6R17 - chains A and B of the 4 polymer chains in the assembly; structure by X-ray diffraction, 2.42 A resolution.

[Chain A (and B)]
Molecule: Synaptonemal complex central element protein 2
Organism: Homo sapiens
Notes: chain B of this document is another copy of the same molecule, construct and numbering; everything in this record applies to it too
UniProt: Q6PIF2 (SYCE2_HUMAN); residue numbers follow UniProt; this construct covers 57-165
Chain sequence (112 residues; row label = number of the first residue in the row):
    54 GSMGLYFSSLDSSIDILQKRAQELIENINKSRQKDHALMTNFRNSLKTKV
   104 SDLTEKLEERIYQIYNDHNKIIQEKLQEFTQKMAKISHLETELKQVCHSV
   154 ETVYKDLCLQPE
Disordered / not traced: 54-57, 151-165 (chain B: 54-56, 151-165)
Differences from the reference sequence: expression tag (54-56)

[Interface between chain A and chain B]
Contacting residue pairs (37; chain A residue first):
  Phe60(A) - Leu146(B)  hydrophobic
  Leu63(A) - Glu143(B)
  Asp64(A) - Glu143(B)
  Ile67(A) - Ile139(B)  hydrophobic
  Leu70(A) - Phe132(B)
  Leu70(A) - Met136(B)  hydrophobic
  Gln71(A) - Met136(B)
  Ala74(A) - Phe132(B)  hydrophobic
  Arg85(A) - Tyr118(B)
  Arg85(A) - Asn122(B)  hydrogen bond
  Arg85(A) - Ile125(B)
  Asp88(A) - Tyr118(B)  hydrogen bond
  Met92(A) - Tyr118(B)
  Arg96(A) - Thr107(B)
  Arg96(A) - Glu111(B)  salt bridge
  Lys100(A) - Ser104(B)
  Ser104(A) - Arg96(B)  hydrogen bond
  Thr107(A) - Arg96(B)
  Thr107(A) - Leu99(B)
  Glu108(A) - Arg96(B)
  Glu111(A) - Arg96(B)  salt bridge
  Ile114(A) - Met92(B)  hydrophobic
  Tyr118(A) - Asp88(B)  hydrogen bond
  Asn122(A) - Arg85(B)  hydrogen bond
  Ile125(A) - Ile81(B)  hydrophobic
  Ile125(A) - Arg85(B)
  Leu129(A) - Ile78(B)  hydrophobic
  Phe132(A) - Ala74(B)  hydrophobic
  Met136(A) - Ile67(B)  hydrophobic
  Met136(A) - Leu70(B)  hydrophobic
  Ile139(A) - Ile67(B)  hydrophobic
  Glu143(A) - Phe60(B)
  Glu143(A) - Leu63(B)
  Glu143(A) - Asp64(B)
  Leu146(A) - Phe60(B)
  Lys147(A) - Phe60(B)
  Lys147(A) - Asp64(B)  salt bridge
Interface residues without a listed pair, chain A (33 interface residues in all): Ile78, Ile81, Leu99, Val103, His121, Cys150
Interface residues without a listed pair, chain B (30 interface residues in all): Val103, Ile114, His121, Leu129, Lys147, Cys150

[Summary]
Chain A and chain B form an interface of 33 and 30 residues respectively, with 5 hydrogen bonds and 3 salt
bridges. Among the polar pairs are Arg96(A)-Glu111(B), Lys147(A)-Asp64(B) and Arg85(A)-Asn122(B).
Chain A and chain B are both Synaptonemal complex central element protein 2 (Homo sapiens); the structure,
Crystal structure of the SYCE2-TEX12 delta-Ctip 2:2 complex, was determined by X-ray diffraction (same
publication as 6YQF).
